PDB entry 8AIX | electron microscopy, 5.80 A resolution (low resolution: residue-level contacts below are approximate; hydrogen-bond / salt-bridge calls are withheld) | chains H and K of the 24 polymer chains in the assembly

== Chain H (and K) ==
Protein: Crescentin
Source organism: Caulobacter vibrioides
Notes: chain K of this document is another copy of the same molecule, construct and numbering; everything in this record applies to it too
UniProt: A0A8F8EC09 (A0A8F8EC09_CAUVI); numbering as in UniProt (aligned over 1-457)
Sequence (457 residues; each row starts with the number of its first residue):
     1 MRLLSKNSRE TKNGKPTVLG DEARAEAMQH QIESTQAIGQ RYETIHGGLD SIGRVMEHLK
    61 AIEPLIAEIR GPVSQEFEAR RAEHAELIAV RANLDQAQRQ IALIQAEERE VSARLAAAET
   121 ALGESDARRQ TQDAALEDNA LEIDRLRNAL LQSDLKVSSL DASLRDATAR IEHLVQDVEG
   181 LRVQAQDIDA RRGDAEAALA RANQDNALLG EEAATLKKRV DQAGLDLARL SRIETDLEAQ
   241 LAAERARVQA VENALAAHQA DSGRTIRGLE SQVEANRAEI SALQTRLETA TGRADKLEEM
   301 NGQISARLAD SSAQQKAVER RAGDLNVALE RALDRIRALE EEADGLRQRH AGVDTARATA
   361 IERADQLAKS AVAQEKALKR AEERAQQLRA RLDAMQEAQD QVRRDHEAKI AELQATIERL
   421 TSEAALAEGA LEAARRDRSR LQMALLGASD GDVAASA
Not modelled in the structure: 1-37, 217-457 (chain K: 1-54, 127-457)

== Interface between chain H and chain K ==
Residue-residue contacts (20):
  I38(H) - F77(K)
  Q40(H) - I69(K)
  Q40(H) - R70(K)
  Q40(H) - V73(K)
  Q40(H) - S74(K)
  Q40(H) - F77(K)
  R41(H) - R70(K)
  T44(H) - I69(K)
  T44(H) - R70(K)
  G47(H) - I62(K)
  G47(H) - I66(K)
  G48(H) - I66(K)
  D50(H) - I62(K)
  S51(H) - L59(K)
  R54(H) - V55(K)
  R54(H) - H58(K)
  R54(H) - L59(K)
  V55(H) - V55(K)
  V55(H) - L59(K)
  H58(H) - V55(K)
Also at the interface, not in a pair above, chain H (12 interface residues in all): E43
Also at the interface, not in a pair above, chain K (11 interface residues in all): M56

== Overview ==
12 residues of chain H face 11 of chain K across their interface.
Chain H and chain K are both Crescentin (Caulobacter vibrioides); the structure, Cryo-EM structure of
crescentin filaments (wildtype, C2 symmetry and large box), was determined by electron microscopy together
with 8AFE, 8AFH, 8AFL, 8AFM, 8AHL, 8AIA and 8AJB from the same study.
